6X85 - chains A and B of the 3 polymer chains in the assembly; structure by X-ray diffraction, 2.85 A resolution.

[Chain A (and B)]
Molecule: Tumor necrosis factor
From: Homo sapiens
Notes: chain B of this document is another copy of the same molecule, construct and numbering; everything in this record applies to it too
UniProt: P01375 (TNFA_HUMAN); residues 1-157 here correspond to UniProt positions 77-233 (UniProt number = residue number + 76)
Amino-acid sequence (158 residues; each row starts with the number of its first residue; numbering starts at 0):
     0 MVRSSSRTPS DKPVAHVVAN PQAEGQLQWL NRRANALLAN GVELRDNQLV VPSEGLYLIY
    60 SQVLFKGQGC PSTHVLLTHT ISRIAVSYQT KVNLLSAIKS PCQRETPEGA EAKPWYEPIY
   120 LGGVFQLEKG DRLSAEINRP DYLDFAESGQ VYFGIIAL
Unresolved in the structure: 0-6, 86-88 (chain B: 0-10, 32-39, 103-111)
Sequence notes: initiating methionine (0)
Cystine bridges: Cys69-Cys101
Small-molecule neighbours: UTV (1-{[2-(difluoromethoxy)phenyl]methyl}-2,2-dimethyl-1,2-dihydro-3H-indol-3-one): Leu57, Tyr119, Val123, Ile155, Leu157

[Interface between chain A and chain B]
Residue-residue contacts - 13 pairs, chain A then chain B:
  Leu55(A) - Arg31(B)
  Leu94(A) - Gln149(B)
  Tyr119(A) - Tyr119(B)
  Gly121(A) - Gln61(B)
  Gly121(A) - Tyr119(B)
  Gly121(A) - Gln149(B)
  Gly122(A) - Gly148(B)
  Gly122(A) - Tyr151(B)
  Val123(A) - His15(B)
  Val123(A) - Gly148(B)  hydrogen bond (backbone-backbone)
  Val123(A) - Tyr151(B)
  Leu157(A) - Tyr59(B)
  Leu157(A) - Ile155(B)  hydrophobic
Also at the interface, not in a pair above, chain A (10 interface residues in all): Leu120, Phe124, Gln125

[Summary]
10 residues of chain A face 9 of chain B across their interface; the contacts include 1 hydrogen bond. Its one
hydrogen bond, Val123(A)-Gly148(B), is backbone to backbone. Ligands of chain A: compound UTV.
Both chains are Tumor necrosis factor (Homo sapiens). Entry 6X85 (Crystal Structure of TNFalpha with
indolinone compound 9) was determined by X-ray diffraction, deposited together with 6X83 and 6X86.
